PDB entry 6XOJ | X-ray diffraction, 1.45 A resolution | chain A

[Chain A]
Name: ScoE protein
Organism: Streptomyces coeruleorubidus
UniProt: A0A3B6UEU3 (A0A3B6UEU3_STRC4); numbering as in UniProt (aligned over 1-326)
Chain sequence (326 residues; numbered 1 to 326; the number before each row is that of its first residue):
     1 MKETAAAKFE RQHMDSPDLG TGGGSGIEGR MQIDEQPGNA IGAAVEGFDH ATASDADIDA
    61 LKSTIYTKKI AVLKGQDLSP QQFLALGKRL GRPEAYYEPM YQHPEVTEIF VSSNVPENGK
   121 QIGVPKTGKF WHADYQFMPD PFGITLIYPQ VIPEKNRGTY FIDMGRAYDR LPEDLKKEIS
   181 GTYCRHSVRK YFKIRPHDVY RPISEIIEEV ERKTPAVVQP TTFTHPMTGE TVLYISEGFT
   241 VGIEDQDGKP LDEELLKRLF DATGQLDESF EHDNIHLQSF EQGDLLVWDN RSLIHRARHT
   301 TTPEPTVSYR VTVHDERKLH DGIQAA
Not modelled in the structure: 1-27, 324-326
Bound ions: Fe ion: His-132, Asp-134, His-295 (together with 2-oxoglutaric acid)
Small-molecule neighbours: 7UC / 2-oxoglutaric acid: Tyr-96, Tyr-101, Phe-110, Ser-112, Thr-127, Gly-128, Phe-130, His-132, Ala-133, Asp-134, Tyr-135, Phe-137, Val-188, Tyr-191, Lys-193, Phe-239, His-295, Arg-310
Swiss-Prot annotation at these positions:
  - binding site ((3R)-3-[(carboxymethyl)amino]butanoate): Tyr-66
  - binding site ((3R)-3-{[carboxy(hydroxy)methyl]amino}butanoate): Tyr-66
What the authors report for this chain:
  - conformationally variable residues (side-chain flip): Arg-157, His-299
  - mutagenesis - Y96F, Y101F, R195Q: abolished catalytic activity
  - catalytic residues: Tyr-96
  - mutagenesis - Y97F: decreased catalytic activity
  - mutagenesis - H299Q: abolished catalytic activity on without CABA
  - mutagenesis - R157E, R157Q: decreased catalytic activity on without CABA

[In short]
Bound to chain A: 7UC / 2-oxoglutaric acid. His-132, Asp-134 and His-295 form the Fe ion site. UniProt lists
(3R)-3-[(carboxymethyl)amino]butanoate-binding residue Tyr-66 and
(3R)-3-{[carboxy(hydroxy)methyl]amino}butanoate-binding residue Tyr-66. The paper reports the catalytic
residue Tyr-96; Y96F, Y101F and R195Q abolish catalytic activity; 7 substitutions were tested in all.
Chain A is ScoE protein (Streptomyces coeruleorubidus); the structure, ScoE with the CABA substrate bound and
alpha-ketoglutarate in an off-site, was determined by X-ray diffraction, deposited together with 6XN6, 6XO3
and 6XPA.
